Entry 2F53 (X-ray diffraction, 2.10 A resolution); this record covers chains A and D of the 5 polymer chains in the assembly.

== Chain A ==
Molecule: HLA class I histocompatibility antigen
From: Homo sapiens
Notes: fragment: Extracellular domains alpha 1, alpha2 and alpha3, residues 25-299
UniProt: P01892 (1A02_HUMAN); residues 1-275 here correspond to UniProt positions 25-299 (UniProt number = residue number + 24)
Chain sequence (275 residues; each row starts with the number of its first residue):
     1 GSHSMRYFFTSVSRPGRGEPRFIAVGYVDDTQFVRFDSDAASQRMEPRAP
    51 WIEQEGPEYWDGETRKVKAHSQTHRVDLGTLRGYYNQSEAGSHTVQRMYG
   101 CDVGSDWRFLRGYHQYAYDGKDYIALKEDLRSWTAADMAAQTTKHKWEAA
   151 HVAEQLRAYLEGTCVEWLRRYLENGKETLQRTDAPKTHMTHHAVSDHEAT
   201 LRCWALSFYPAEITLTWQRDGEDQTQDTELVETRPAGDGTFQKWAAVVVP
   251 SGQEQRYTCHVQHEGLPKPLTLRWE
Disulfide bonds: Cys101-Cys164, Cys203-Cys259
Metal / ion sites: Na+: Gln155 (shared with 1 residue of chain C)
What the authors report for this chain:
  - conformationally variable residues (side-chain flip): Gln155
  - binding site for Na+: Gln155
  - Na+ coordination: Gln155

== Chain D ==
Molecule: T-cell Receptor, alpha chain
From: Homo sapiens
UniProt: Q6PIZ8 (Q6PIZ8_HUMAN); aligned to UniProt positions 42-213 over residues 20-191 (the alignment contains insertions or deletions, so no single offset holds)
Chain sequence (193 residues; row label = number of the first residue in the row; numbers below 1 keep their minus sign (Met-1 is residue -1)):
    -1 MKQEVTQIPAALSVPEGENLVLNCSFTDSAIYNLQWFRQDPGKGLTSLLL
    49 IPFWQREQTSGRLNASLDKSSGRSTLYIAASQPGDSATYLCAVRPTSGGS
    99 YIPTFGRGTSLIVHPYIQNPDPAVYQLRDSKSSDKSVCLFTDFDSQTNVS
   149 QSKDSDVYITDKCVLDMRSMDFKSNSAVAWSNKSDFACANAFN
Disulfide bonds: Cys22-Cys89, Cys136-Cys186
What the authors report for this chain:
  - binding site for Na+: Tyr30
  - contacts within the chain: Tyr30-Trp52

== How chain A and chain D interact ==
Contacting residue pairs (13; chain A residue first):
  Gly62(A) - Gly96(D)
  Arg65(A) - Gly96(D)  hydrogen bond (side chain-backbone)
  Arg65(A) - Gly97(D)
  Lys66(A) - Gly97(D)
  Ala69(A) - Tyr99(D)
  Ala150(A) - Trp52(D)
  His151(A) - Trp52(D)
  His151(A) - Gln53(D)
  Glu154(A) - Phe51(D)
  Glu154(A) - Trp52(D)
  Gln155(A) - Tyr30(D)  hydrogen bond
  Gln155(A) - Phe51(D)
  Gln155(A) - Trp52(D)
Also at the interface, not in a pair above, chain A (9 interface residues in all): Ala158
Also at the interface, not in a pair above, chain D (8 interface residues in all): Ser98
From the paper, about this interface:
  - pairs named by the authors: Gln155(A)-Phe51(D) (hydrophobic contact)
  - interface residues, chain A: His151(A), Gln155(A)

== In short ==
The interface between chain A and chain D involves 9 residues on one side and 8 on the other; the contacts
include 2 hydrogen bonds. Polar pairs include Arg65(A)-Gly96(D) and Gln155(A)-Tyr30(D). The paper describes a
hydrophobic contact between Gln155(A) and Phe51(D). The paper reports a binding site for Na+ at Gln155(A) and
Tyr30(D); interface residues His151(A) and Gln155(A).
Chain A is HLA class I histocompatibility antigen and chain D is T-cell Receptor, alpha chain, both from Homo
sapiens; the structure, Directed Evolution of Human T-cell Receptor CDR2 residues by phage display
dramatically enhances affinity for cognate ..., was determined by X-ray diffraction (same publication as
2F54).
